PDB entry 5ECR | X-ray diffraction, 1.72 A resolution | chains A and B of the 3 polymer chains in the assembly

Chain A:
Protein: Jasmonic acid-amido synthetase JAR1
Organism: Arabidopsis thaliana
Notes: EC 6.3.2.-
UniProt: Q9SKE2 (JAR1_ARATH); residues 1-575 here = UniProt positions 1-575
Amino-acid sequence (575 residues; row label = number of the first residue in the row):
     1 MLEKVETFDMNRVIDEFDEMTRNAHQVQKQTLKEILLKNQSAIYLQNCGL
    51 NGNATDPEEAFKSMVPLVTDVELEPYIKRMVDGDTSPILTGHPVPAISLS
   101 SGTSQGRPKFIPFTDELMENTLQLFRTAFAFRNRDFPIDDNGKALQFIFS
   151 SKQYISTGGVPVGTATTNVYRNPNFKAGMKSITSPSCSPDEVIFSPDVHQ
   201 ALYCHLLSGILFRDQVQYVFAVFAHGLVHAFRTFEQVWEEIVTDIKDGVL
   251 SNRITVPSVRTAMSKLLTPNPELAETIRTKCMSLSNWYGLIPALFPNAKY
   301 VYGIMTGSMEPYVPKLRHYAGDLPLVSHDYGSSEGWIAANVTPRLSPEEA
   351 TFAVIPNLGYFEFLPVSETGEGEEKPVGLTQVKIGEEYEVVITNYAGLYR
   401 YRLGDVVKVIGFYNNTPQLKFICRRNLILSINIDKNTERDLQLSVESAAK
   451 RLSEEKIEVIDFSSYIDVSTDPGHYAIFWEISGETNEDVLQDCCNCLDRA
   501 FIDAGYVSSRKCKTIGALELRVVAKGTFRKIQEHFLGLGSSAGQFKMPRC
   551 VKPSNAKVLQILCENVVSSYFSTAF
Not modelled in the structure: 1-6
Ligand contacts:
  - JAA ({(1R,2R)-3-oxo-2-[(2Z)-pent-2-en-1-yl]cyclopentyl}acetic acid): Thr121, Leu124, Phe125, Tyr170, Met179, Phe220, Val222, His328, Asp329, Tyr330, Gly331, Trp336, Glu533, His534, Gly537, Leu538
  - valine (VAL): Thr164, Ala165, Thr166, Val169, Val222, Lys530, Glu533, His534, Lys557

Chain B:
Protein: Glutathione S-transferase U20
Organism: Arabidopsis thaliana
Notes: EC 2.5.1.18
UniProt: Q8L7C9 (GSTUK_ARATH); residue numbers follow UniProt; this construct covers 1-217
Amino-acid sequence (223 residues; numbered -5 to 217; the number before each row is that of its first residue; numbers below 1 keep their minus sign (His-5 is residue -5)):
    -5 HHHHHHMANLPILLDYWPSMFGMRARVALREKGVEFEYREEDFSNKSPLL
    45 LQSNPIHKKIPVLVHNGKPVCESLNVVQYVDEAWPEKNPFFPSDPYGRAQ
    95 ARFWADFVDKKFTDAQFKVWGKKGEEQEAGKKEFIEAVKILESELGDKPY
   145 FGGDSFGYVDISLITFSSWFQAYEKFGNFSIESESPKLIAWAKRCMEKES
   195 VSKSLPDSEKIVAYAAEYRKNNL
Not modelled in the structure: -5 to 3
Construct notes: expression tag (-5 to 0)
Ligand contacts: glutathione (GSH): Ser13, Phe15, Phe37, Lys53, Ile54, Pro55, Glu66, Ser67

Chain A / chain B interface:
Pairs across the interface (62):
  Leu37(A) with Tyr90(B)
  Lys38(A) with Leu139(B); Asp141(B); Lys142(B)
  Asn39(A) with Asp141(B), hydrogen bond (side chain-backbone); Lys142(B)
  Gln40(A) with Lys142(B); Phe145(B), hydrogen bond (side chain-backbone); Gly146(B), hydrogen bond (side chain-backbone); Gly147(B); Asp148(B), hydrogen bond (backbone-backbone)
  Ser41(A) with Lys142(B); Pro143(B); Tyr144(B); Phe145(B), hydrogen bond (side chain-backbone); Gly146(B); Gly147(B), hydrogen bond (side chain-backbone); Asp148(B)
  Ala42(A) with Pro143(B), hydrophobic; Asp148(B)
  Ile43(A) with Tyr144(B), hydrophobic
  Leu45(A) with Asp148(B)
  Gln46(A) with Asp148(B); Ser149(B), hydrogen bond
  Leu50(A) with Asp148(B)
  Asn51(A) with Pro86(B); Ser87(B), hydrogen bond; Asp88(B), hydrogen bond
  Gly52(A) with Asp88(B)
  Asn53(A) with Asp88(B), hydrogen bond (backbone-side chain)
  Arg79(A) with Arg188(B)
  Asp84(A) with Glu191(B)
  Thr85(A) with Ala184(B)
  Ser86(A) with Ala184(B); Arg188(B), hydrogen bond
  Pro87(A) with Pro143(B); Ala184(B); Arg188(B), hydrogen bond (backbone-side chain)
  Ile88(A) with Pro143(B); Arg188(B)
  Thr90(A) with Asp141(B); Lys142(B); Pro143(B)
  Gly91(A) with Asp141(B), hydrogen bond (backbone-backbone); Lys142(B); Pro143(B)
  His92(A) with Glu136(B), hydrogen bond (side chain-backbone); Leu139(B); Gly140(B); Asp141(B); Lys142(B), hydrogen bond (backbone-backbone); Lys181(B); Trp185(B), hydrogen bond
  Pro93(A) with Pro180(B); Lys181(B), hydrogen bond (backbone-side chain); Ala184(B), hydrophobic
  Val94(A) with Lys181(B)
  Pro95(A) with Lys181(B)
  Thr114(A) with Gly140(B); Asp141(B), hydrogen bond; Lys181(B)
  Tyr395(A) with Asp141(B)
Other interface residues (no listed pair), chain A (28 interface residues in all): Glu116
Other interface residues (no listed pair), chain B (26 interface residues in all): Leu135, Ser137, Glu138, Lys187

Summary:
Chain A and chain B form an interface of 28 and 26 residues respectively, with 18 hydrogen bonds. Among the
polar pairs are Asn39(A)-Asp141(B), Gln40(A)-Phe145(B) and Gln40(A)-Gly146(B). Ligands of chain A: compound
JAA and valine. Bound to chain B: glutathione.
Here chain A is Jasmonic acid-amido synthetase JAR1 and chain B is Glutathione S-transferase U20, both from
Arabidopsis thaliana. Entry 5ECR (Crystal Structure of FIN219-FIP1 complex with JA, VAL and Mg) was determined
by X-ray diffraction, deposited together with 5ECH, 5ECI, 5ECK, 5ECL, 5ECM, 5ECN and 4 further entries.
